7X2T - chains H and B of the 6 polymer chains in the assembly; structure by electron microscopy, 3.69 A resolution.

Chain H:
Name: 8A10 heavy chain
Source organism: Mus musculus
Chain sequence (118 residues; numbered 1 to 118; the number before each row is that of its first residue):
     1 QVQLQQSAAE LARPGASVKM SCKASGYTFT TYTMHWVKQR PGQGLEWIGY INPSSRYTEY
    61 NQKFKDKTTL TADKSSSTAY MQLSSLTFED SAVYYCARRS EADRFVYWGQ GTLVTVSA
Not modelled in the structure: 1
Disulfides: Cys22-Cys96

Chain B:
Name: VP2
Source organism: Coxsackievirus B1
UniProtKB: A0A2S0RQC2 (A0A2S0RQC2_9ENTO); residues 1-263 here correspond to UniProt positions 70-332 (UniProt number = residue number + 69)
Chain sequence (263 residues; each row starts with the number of its first residue):
     1 SPSAEECGYS DRVRSITLGN STITTQECAN VVVGYGVWPE YLKDNEATAE DQPTQPDVAT
    61 CRFYTLESVQ WMKNSAGWWW KLPDALSQMG LFGQNMQYHY LGRTGYTIHV QCNASKFHQG
   121 CLLVVCVPEA EMGCSNLNNT PEFSELSGGD SARMFTDTQV GESNAKKVQT AVWNAGMGVG
   181 VGNLTIFPHQ WINLRTNNSA TLVMPYINSV PMDNMFRHNN LTLMIIPFVP LNYSEGSSPY
   241 VPITVTIAPM CAEYNGLRLA SNQ
Not modelled in the structure: 1-9, 262-263

How chain H and chain B interact:
Residue-residue contacts (10):
  Tyr50(H) with Gln159(B); Glu162(B)
  Asn52(H) with Gln159(B)
  Tyr57(H) with Gln159(B); Gly161(B)
  Glu59(H) with Gly161(B); Glu162(B), hydrogen bond (side chain-backbone); Ser163(B), hydrogen bond
  Arg99(H) with Leu137(B); Glu162(B), salt bridge
Other interface residues (no listed pair), chain H (6 interface residues in all): Ser55

Overview:
6 residues of chain H and 5 residues of chain B are in contact, with 2 hydrogen bonds and 1 salt bridge. Polar
contacts include Arg99(H)-Glu162(B), Glu59(H)-Glu162(B) and Glu59(H)-Ser163(B).
Chain H is 8A10 heavy chain (Mus musculus) and chain B is VP2 (Coxsackievirus B1); the structure, Cryo-EM
structure of Coxsackievirus B1 mature virion in complex with nAb 8A10 (CVB1-M:8A10), was determined by
electron microscopy (same publication as 7X2G, 7X2I, 7X2O, 7X2W, 7X35, 7X37 and 7 further entries).
